3Q8P - chains B and P of the 3 polymer chains in the assembly; structure by X-ray diffraction, 1.95 A resolution.

Chain B:
Name: DNA polymerase iota
Organism: Homo sapiens
Notes: EC 2.7.7.7
UniProtKB: Q9UNA4 (POLI_HUMAN); residues 1-420 here = UniProt positions 1-420
Amino-acid sequence (420 residues; each row starts with the number of its first residue):
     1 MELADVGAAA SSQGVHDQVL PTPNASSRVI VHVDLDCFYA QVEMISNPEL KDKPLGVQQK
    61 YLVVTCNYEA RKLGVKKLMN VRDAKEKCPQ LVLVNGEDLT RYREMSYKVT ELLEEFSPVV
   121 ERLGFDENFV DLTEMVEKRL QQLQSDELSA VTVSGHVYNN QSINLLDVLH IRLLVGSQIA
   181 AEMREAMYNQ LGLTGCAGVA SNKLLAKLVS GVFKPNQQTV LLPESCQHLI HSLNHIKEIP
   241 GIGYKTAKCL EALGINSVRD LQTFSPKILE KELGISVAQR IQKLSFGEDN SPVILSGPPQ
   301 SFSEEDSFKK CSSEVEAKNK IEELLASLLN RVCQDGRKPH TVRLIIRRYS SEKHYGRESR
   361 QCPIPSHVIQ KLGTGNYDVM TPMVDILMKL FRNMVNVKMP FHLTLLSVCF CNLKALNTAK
Unresolved in the structure: 1-26, 351-355, 373-375, 415-420
Bound ions: Mg2+ site 1: Asp34, Leu35, Asp126 (together with 2'-deoxycytidine-5'-triphosphate); Mg2+ site 2: Lys237, Ile239, Ile242 (shared with DC872(P) of chain P)
Small-molecule neighbours: 2'-deoxycytidine-5'-triphosphate (DCP): Asp34, Leu35, Asp36, Cys37, Phe38, Tyr39, Gln59, Val64, Thr65, Tyr68, Arg71, Lys77, Leu78, Asp126, Glu127, Lys214
From the paper describing this entry:
  - binding site for the 11-nt DNA strand: Gln59
  - contacts within the chain: Gln59-Gly96 (hydrogen bond)
  - mutagenesis - Q59A (1.2-fold): increased catalytic activity on 8-oxo-G
  - specificity-determining residues: Gln59

Chain P:
Molecule: 7-nt DNA strand
Sequence (7 nucleotides; each row starts with the number of its first residue):
   867 AGGACCC
Bound ions: Mg2+: DC872 (shared with Lys237(B), Ile239(B), Ile242(B) of chain B)

How chain B and chain P interact:
Residue-residue contacts (22):
  Leu123(B) - DC872(P)  sugar contact
  Glu127(B) - DC873(P)  sugar contact
  Lys207(B) - DC872(P)  phosphate contact
  Lys207(B) - DC873(P)  salt bridge to the phosphate
  Ile239(B) - DC872(P)  phosphate contact
  Pro240(B) - DC872(P)  phosphate contact
  Gly241(B) - DC871(P)  phosphate contact
  Gly241(B) - DC872(P)  hydrogen bond to the phosphate
  Ile242(B) - DC872(P)  phosphate contact
  Gly243(B) - DC871(P)  hydrogen bond to the phosphate
  Gly243(B) - DC872(P)  phosphate contact
  Tyr244(B) - DC871(P)  hydrogen bond to the phosphate
  Lys245(B) - DA870(P)  phosphate contact
  Lys245(B) - DC871(P)  hydrogen bond to the phosphate
  Thr246(B) - DA870(P)  phosphate contact
  Thr246(B) - DC871(P)  hydrogen bond to the phosphate
  Glu358(B) - DG868(P)  phosphate contact
  Ser359(B) - DA867(P)  phosphate contact
  Ser359(B) - DG868(P)  hydrogen bond to the phosphate
  Arg360(B) - DA867(P)  phosphate contact
  Arg360(B) - DG868(P)  salt bridge to the phosphate
  Gln361(B) - DA867(P)  hydrogen bond to the phosphate
Also at the interface, not in a pair above, chain B (19 interface residues in all): Gly124, Asp126, Arg343, Arg357

Summary:
The interface between chain B and chain P involves 19 residues on one side and 6 on the other, with 7 hydrogen
bonds and 2 salt bridges. Polar pairs include Gly241(B)-DC872(P), Gly243(B)-DC871(P) and Tyr244(B)-DC871(P).
From the paper: a binding site for the 11-nt DNA strand at Gln59(B); Q59A of chain B increases catalytic
activity on 8-oxo-G.
Here chain B is DNA polymerase iota (Homo sapiens) and chain P is a 7-nt DNA strand. Entry 3Q8P (Human DNA
polymerase iota incorporating dCTP opposite 8-oxo-guanine) was determined by X-ray diffraction, deposited
together with 3Q8Q and 3Q8R.
